5KDM - chains B and C of the 4 polymer chains in the assembly; structure by X-ray diffraction, 3.50 A resolution.

[Chain B]
Protein: Histone H4
From: Homo sapiens
Reference sequence: P62805 (H4_HUMAN); residues 1-102 here correspond to UniProt positions 2-103 (UniProt number = residue number + 1)
Sequence (102 residues; numbered 1 to 102; the number before each row is that of its first residue):
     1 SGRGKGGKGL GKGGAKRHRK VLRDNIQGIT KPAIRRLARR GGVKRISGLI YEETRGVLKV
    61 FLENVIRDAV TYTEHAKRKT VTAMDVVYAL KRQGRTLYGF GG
Disordered / not traced: 1-25
UniProt features mapped onto this chain:
  - DNA-binding region: Lys16 to Lys20
  - modified residue: Ser1 (N-acetylserine), Arg3 (Asymmetric dimethylarginine), Lys5 (N6-(2-hydroxyisobutyryl)lysine), Lys8 (N6-(2-hydroxyisobutyryl)lysine), Lys12 (N6-(2-hydroxyisobutyryl)lysine), Lys16 (N6-(2-hydroxyisobutyryl)lysine), Lys20 (N6,N6,N6-trimethyllysine), Lys31 (N6-(2-hydroxyisobutyryl)lysine), Lys44 (N6-(2-hydroxyisobutyryl)lysine), Ser47 (Phosphoserine), Tyr51 (Phosphotyrosine), Lys59 (N6-(2-hydroxyisobutyryl)lysine), Lys77 (N6-(2-hydroxyisobutyryl)lysine), Lys79 (N6-(2-hydroxyisobutyryl)lysine), Thr80 (Phosphothreonine), Tyr88 (Phosphotyrosine), Lys91 (N6-(2-hydroxyisobutyryl)lysine)
  - cross-link (Glycyl lysine isopeptide (Lys-Gly)): Lys12 (interchain with G-Cter in SUMO2), Lys20 (interchain with G-Cter in SUMO2), Lys31 (interchain with G-Cter in SUMO2), Lys59 (interchain with G-Cter in SUMO2), Lys79 (interchain with G-Cter in SUMO2), Lys91 (interchain with G-Cter in SUMO2)

[Chain C]
Protein: Death domain-associated protein 6
From: Homo sapiens
Reference sequence: Q9UER7 (DAXX_HUMAN); numbering as in UniProt (aligned over 178-389)
Sequence (212 residues; each row starts with the number of its first residue):
   178 SPRTRGSRRQ IQRLEQLLAL YVAEIRRLQE KELDLSELDD PDSAYLQEAR LKRKLIRLFG
   238 RLCELKDCSS LTGRVIEQRI PYRGTRYPEV NRRIERLINK PGPDTFPDYG DVLRAVEKAA
   298 ARHSLGLPRQ QLQLMAQDAF RDVGIRLQER RHLDLIYNFG CHLTDDYRPG VDPALSDPVL
   358 ARRLRENRSL AMSRLDEVIS KYAMLQDKSE EG
Disordered / not traced: 178-181, 387-389
UniProt features mapped onto this chain:
  - modified residue (Phosphoserine): Ser178, Ser213
From the paper describing this entry:
  - mutagenesis - D342A/D343A: decreased binding to Major tegument protein
  - mutagenesis - D342A/D343A: decreased binding to BNRF1

[Chain B / chain C interface]
Contacting residue pairs - 63 pairs, chain B then chain C:
  Arg39(B) with Asp281(C)
  Arg40(B) with Pro280(C); Asp281(C), salt bridge; Arg328(C)
  Gly41(B) with Phe283(C)
  Gly42(B) with Phe283(C); Pro284(C); Asp285(C)
  Lys44(B) with Asp285(C), salt bridge; Asp288(C), salt bridge
  Leu49(B) with Tyr379(C), hydrophobic; Gln383(C)
  Glu52(B) with Tyr379(C), hydrogen bond
  Glu53(B) with Ile376(C); Tyr379(C)
  Val57(B) with Ile376(C), hydrophobic
  Val60(B) with Arg371(C); Leu372(C), hydrophobic; Val375(C), hydrophobic
  Glu63(B) with Arg371(C), salt bridge
  Asn64(B) with Ala368(C)
  Arg67(B) with Asn364(C); Leu367(C); Arg371(C)
  Asp68(B) with Leu361(C); Asn364(C)
  Thr71(B) with Leu357(C); Arg360(C); Leu361(C); Asn364(C), hydrogen bond
  Tyr72(B) with Asp349(C), hydrogen bond; Pro350(C); Leu361(C)
  His75(B) with Asp354(C), salt bridge; Leu357(C)
  Thr80(B) with Glu209(C), hydrogen bond
  Ala83(B) with Thr341(C)
  Met84(B) with Leu340(C); Asp343(C)
  Val87(B) with Thr341(C); Tyr344(C), hydrophobic
  Tyr88(B) with Tyr344(C), hydrophobic; Arg345(C); Val348(C); Asp349(C)
  Leu90(B) with Phe336(C), hydrophobic
  Lys91(B) with Tyr344(C)
  Arg92(B) with Asp349(C), salt bridge; Ala351(C); Leu361(C); Arg365(C)
  Gln93(B) with Arg365(C)
  Gly94(B) with Arg365(C)
  Arg95(B) with His329(C)
  Thr96(B) with His329(C), hydrogen bond (backbone-side chain)
  Leu97(B) with Phe336(C), hydrophobic
  Tyr98(B) with His329(C); Ile333(C)
  Gly99(B) with Ile333(C)
  Phe100(B) with Ile333(C); Tyr344(C), hydrophobic
  Gly101(B) with Pro346(C)
  Gly102(B) with Pro346(C)
Interface residues without a listed pair, chain B (36 interface residues in all): Arg36
Interface residues without a listed pair, chain C (36 interface residues in all): Leu332

[Overview]
The chain B/chain C interface involves 36 residues from each chain; the contacts include 5 hydrogen bonds and
6 salt bridges. Polar contacts include Arg40(B)-Asp281(C), Lys44(B)-Asp285(C) and Lys44(B)-Asp288(C). From the
paper: D342A/D343A of chain C reduce binding to Major tegument protein; D342A/D343A of chain C reduce binding
to BNRF1.
Here chain B is Histone H4 and chain C is Death domain-associated protein 6, both from Homo sapiens. Entry
5KDM (Crystal structure of EBV tegument protein BNRF1 in complex with histone chaperone DAXX and histones
H3.3-H4) was determined by X-ray diffraction.
